Entry 8VVF (electron microscopy, 3.00 A resolution); this record covers chains C and D of the 5 polymer chains in the assembly.

[Chain C]
Molecule: Guanine nucleotide-binding protein G(I)/G(S)/G(T) subunit beta-1
Organism: Homo sapiens
Reference sequence: P62873 (GBB1_HUMAN); numbering as in UniProt (aligned over 1-340)
Chain sequence (340 residues; each row starts with the number of its first residue):
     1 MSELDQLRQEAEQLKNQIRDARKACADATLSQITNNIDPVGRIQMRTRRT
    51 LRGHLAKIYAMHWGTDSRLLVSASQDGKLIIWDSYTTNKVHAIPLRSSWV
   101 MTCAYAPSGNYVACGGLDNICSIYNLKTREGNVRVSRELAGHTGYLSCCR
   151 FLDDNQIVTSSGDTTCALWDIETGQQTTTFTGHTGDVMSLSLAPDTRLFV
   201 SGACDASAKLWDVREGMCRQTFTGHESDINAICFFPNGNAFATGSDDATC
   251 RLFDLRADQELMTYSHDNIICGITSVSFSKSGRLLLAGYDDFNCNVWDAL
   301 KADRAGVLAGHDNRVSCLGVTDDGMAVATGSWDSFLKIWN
Disordered / not traced: 1
UniProt features mapped onto this chain:
  - modified residue: Ser2 (N-acetylserine), His266 (Phosphohistidine)
  - natural variant: Leu30 (L30F: In MRD42; uncertain significance), Arg52 (R52G: In MRD42), Gly64 (G64V: In MRD42), Asp76 (D76E: In MRD42; D76G: In MRD42), Gly77 (G77S: In MRD42), Lys78 (K78R: In MRD42), Ile80 (I80N: In MRD42; I80T: In MRD42), His91 (H91R: In MRD42; uncertain significance), Ala92 (A92T: In MRD42), Pro94 (P94S: In MRD42), Leu95 (L95P: In MRD42), Arg96 (R96L: In MRD42), 5 further natural variant entries in UniProt

[Chain D]
Molecule: Guanine nucleotide-binding protein G(I)/G(S)/G(O) subunit gamma-2
Organism: Homo sapiens
Reference sequence: P59768 (GBG2_HUMAN); residue numbers follow UniProt; this construct covers 1-71
Chain sequence (71 residues; each row starts with the number of its first residue):
     1 MASNNTASIAQARKLVEQLKMEANIDRIKVSKAAADLMAYCEAHAKEDPL
    51 LTPVPASENPFREKKFFCAIL
Disordered / not traced: 1-7, 63-71
UniProt features mapped onto this chain:
  - modified residue: Ala2 (N-acetylalanine), Cys68 (Cysteine methyl ester)
  - lipidation: Cys68 (S-geranylgeranyl cysteine)

[How chain C and chain D interact]
Residue-residue contacts - 81 pairs, chain C then chain D:
  Glu3(C) with Ile9(D)
  Leu4(C) with Ile9(D), hydrophobic; Ala12(D), hydrophobic
  Leu7(C) with Arg13(D)
  Leu14(C) with Leu19(D), hydrophobic; Lys20(D)
  Lys15(C) with Leu19(D)
  Ile18(C) with Leu19(D), hydrophobic; Ala23(D), hydrophobic
  Arg22(C) with Arg27(D)
  Cys25(C) with Arg27(D); Ile28(D), hydrogen bond (side chain-backbone); Lys29(D); Val30(D)
  Ala26(C) with Val30(D), hydrophobic
  Asp27(C) with Lys29(D); Val30(D); Ser31(D), hydrogen bond (side chain-backbone)
  Ala28(C) with Ser31(D)
  Leu30(C) with Ala34(D), hydrophobic
  Ile33(C) with Ser31(D); Ala34(D), hydrophobic; Met38(D)
  Thr34(C) with Met38(D)
  Val40(C) with Leu51(D), hydrophobic
  Met45(C) with Leu50(D), hydrophobic
  Arg48(C) with Phe61(D)
  Arg49(C) with Pro60(D); Phe61(D); Arg62(D), hydrogen bond (side chain-backbone)
  Ser84(C) with Phe61(D)
  Tyr85(C) with Pro60(D); Phe61(D), hydrophobic
  Met217(C) with Gln18(D); Met21(D), hydrophobic
  Cys218(C) with Gln18(D); Glu22(D), hydrogen bond
  Arg219(C) with Glu22(D); Ile25(D)
  Gln220(C) with Arg27(D)
  Thr221(C) with Glu22(D)
  Phe235(C) with Leu37(D), hydrophobic; Tyr40(D), hydrophobic; Cys41(D), hydrophobic
  Pro236(C) with Tyr40(D)
  Asn237(C) with Leu37(D); Tyr40(D)
  Ala240(C) with Leu37(D), hydrophobic
  Asp254(C) with Ala33(D)
  Arg256(C) with Asp26(D); Ile28(D); Lys32(D); Ala33(D); Asp36(D), salt bridge
  Ala257(C) with Arg27(D); Val30(D), hydrophobic
  Gln259(C) with Val30(D)
  Leu261(C) with Val30(D), hydrophobic
  Ser279(C) with Asp48(D)
  Lys280(C) with Glu47(D); Asp48(D), hydrogen bond (backbone-side chain)
  Ser281(C) with Tyr40(D); Cys41(D); His44(D); Asp48(D), hydrogen bond (backbone-side chain); Leu51(D)
  Gly282(C) with Cys41(D)
  Arg283(C) with Cys41(D); Leu51(D)
  Leu284(C) with Leu51(D), hydrophobic
  Leu300(C) with Met38(D), hydrophobic; Cys41(D), hydrophobic
  Asp323(C) with Pro49(D)
  Gly324(C) with Pro49(D); Leu50(D)
  Met325(C) with Leu50(D); Asn59(D); Pro60(D); Phe61(D), hydrophobic
  Ala326(C) with Phe61(D), hydrophobic
  Asn340(C) with Asn59(D), hydrogen bond
Interface residues without a listed pair, chain C (55 interface residues in all): Ala11, Gln17, Ile37, Thr181, Lys209, Leu252, Leu286, Val320, Ile338
Interface residues without a listed pair, chain D (37 interface residues in all): Ser8, Val16, Ala45

[In short]
55 residues of chain C and 37 residues of chain D are in contact, with 7 hydrogen bonds and 1 salt bridge.
Polar pairs include Arg256(C)-Asp36(D), Cys25(C)-Ile28(D) and Asp27(C)-Ser31(D).
Chain C is Guanine nucleotide-binding protein G(I)/G(S)/G(T) subunit beta-1 and chain D is Guanine
nucleotide-binding protein G(I)/G(S)/G(O) subunit gamma-2, both from Homo sapiens; the structure, Kappa opioid
receptor:Galphai protein in complex with inverse agonist JDTic, was determined by electron microscopy,
deposited together with 8VVE, 8VVG and 9D61.
